Entry 6W1Y (electron microscopy, 3.35 A resolution); this record covers chains D and E of the 5 polymer chains in the assembly.

[Chain D (and E)]
Molecule: 5-hydroxytryptamine receptor 3A
Source organism: Mus musculus
Notes: chain E of this document is another copy of the same molecule, construct and numbering; everything in this record applies to it too
UniProt: Q8K1F4 (Q8K1F4_MOUSE); the author numbering skips numbers that UniProt does not, so the offset changes along the chain: 7-334 = UniProt 34-361; 341-462 = UniProt 362-483
Sequence (450 residues; row label = number of the first residue in the row; note: 6 numbers in that range are skipped by the numbering (no residue carries them; nothing is unmodelled there)):
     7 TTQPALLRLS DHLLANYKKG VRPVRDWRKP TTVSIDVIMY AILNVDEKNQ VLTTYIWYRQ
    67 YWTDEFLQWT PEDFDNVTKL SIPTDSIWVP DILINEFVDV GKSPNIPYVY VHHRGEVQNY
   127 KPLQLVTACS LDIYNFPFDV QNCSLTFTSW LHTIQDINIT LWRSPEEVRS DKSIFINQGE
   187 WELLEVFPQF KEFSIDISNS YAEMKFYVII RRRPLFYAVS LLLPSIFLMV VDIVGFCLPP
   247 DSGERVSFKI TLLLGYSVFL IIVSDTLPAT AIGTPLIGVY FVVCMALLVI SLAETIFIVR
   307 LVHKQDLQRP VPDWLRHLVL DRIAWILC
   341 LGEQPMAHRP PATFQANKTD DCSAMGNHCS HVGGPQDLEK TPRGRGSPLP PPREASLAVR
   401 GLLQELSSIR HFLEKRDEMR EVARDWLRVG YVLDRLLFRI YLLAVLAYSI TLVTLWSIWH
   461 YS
Unresolved in the structure: 341-396
Disulfides: Cys135-Cys149
Glycans and other covalent adducts: N-acetylglucosamine (NAG) linked to Asn148
Small-molecule neighbours:
  - Aloxi (O7B; (3AS)-2-[(3S)-1-azabicyclo[2.2.2]octan-3-yl]-3A,4,5,6-tetrahydro-3H-benzo[de]isoquinolin-1-one), molecule 1: Asp42, Ile44, Trp63, Tyr64, Arg65, Tyr126
  - Aloxi (O7B), molecule 2: Asn101, Trp156, Phe199, Ile201, Tyr207
Reported in the primary citation:
  - post-translational modification sites: Asn82, Asn148, Asn164
  - binding site for Aloxi: Ile44, Trp63, Tyr64, Arg65, Asn101, Tyr126, Trp156, Phe199, Ile201, Tyr207
  - binding site for Aloxi: Asp42, Arg169 (from molecular simulation)
  - mutagenesis - R65A (13.79 +/- 0.50 uM): decreased signaling

[How chain D and chain E interact]
Residue-residue contacts - 72 pairs, chain D then chain E:
  Pro10(D) - Arg31(E)
  Leu12(D) - Val27(E)  hydrophobic
  Leu12(D) - Trp33(E)  hydrophobic
  Leu13(D) - Val27(E)  hydrophobic
  Leu13(D) - Phe72(E)  hydrophobic
  Asp17(D) - Lys24(E)  salt bridge
  Tyr46(D) - Asn101(E)
  Tyr46(D) - Glu102(E)
  Leu49(D) - Asn55(E)
  Tyr61(D) - Phe103(E)
  Tyr61(D) - Val104(E)
  Asp81(D) - Trp33(E)  hydrogen bond
  Asp81(D) - Arg34(E)  salt bridge
  Asn82(D) - Trp33(E)
  Val83(D) - Trp33(E)
  Ser87(D) - His158(E)  hydrogen bond
  Pro89(D) - Gly26(E)
  Lys108(D) - Asp105(E)
  Lys108(D) - Val106(E)
  Ser109(D) - Val106(E)
  Pro110(D) - Leu99(E)  hydrophobic
  Pro110(D) - Phe103(E)  hydrophobic
  Pro110(D) - Val106(E)
  Ile112(D) - Leu99(E)  hydrophobic
  Ile112(D) - Trp156(E)
  Tyr114(D) - Trp94(E)  hydrogen bond
  Tyr114(D) - Val95(E)  hydrogen bond (side chain-backbone)
  Tyr114(D) - Asp97(E)
  Tyr114(D) - Leu157(E)
  Val115(D) - Leu157(E)
  Tyr116(D) - Leu157(E)
  Tyr116(D) - His158(E)
  Tyr116(D) - Thr159(E)  hydrogen bond (side chain-backbone)
  Tyr126(D) - Trp156(E)
  Tyr126(D) - Leu157(E)  hydrophobic
  Pro128(D) - Trp156(E)
  Gln130(D) - Val104(E)
  Gln130(D) - Asp105(E)
  Gln184(D) - Gln56(E)
  Gln184(D) - Ser136(E)
  Gln184(D) - Ala277(E)
  Phe222(D) - Thr276(E)
  Phe222(D) - Ala277(E)
  Phe233(D) - Met291(E)  hydrophobic
  Phe233(D) - Val295(E)  hydrophobic
  Val240(D) - Ala299(E)  hydrophobic
  Val240(D) - Ile302(E)
  Cys243(D) - Ile302(E)  hydrophobic
  Cys243(D) - Arg306(E)  hydrogen bond (backbone-side chain)
  Leu244(D) - Ile302(E)  hydrophobic
  Asp247(D) - His309(E)  salt bridge
  Ser248(D) - His309(E)  hydrogen bond
  Glu250(D) - Val252(E)
  Glu250(D) - Val305(E)
  Phe254(D) - Ile256(E)  hydrophobic
  Thr257(D) - Ile256(E)
  Gly261(D) - Leu260(E)
  Ile268(D) - Ile267(E)  hydrophobic
  Val399(D) - Ala398(E)  hydrophobic
  Leu406(D) - Leu406(E)  hydrophobic
  Leu406(D) - Ile409(E)  hydrophobic
  Ser407(D) - Glu405(E)
  Arg410(D) - Glu405(E)  salt bridge
  Arg410(D) - Ser408(E)
  Leu413(D) - Phe412(E)  hydrophobic
  Leu413(D) - Leu413(E)  hydrophobic
  Glu414(D) - Phe412(E)
  Asp417(D) - Phe412(E)
  Arg420(D) - Arg416(E)
  Arg424(D) - Asp312(E)  salt bridge
  Leu427(D) - Asp312(E)
  Tyr431(D) - Gln311(E)  hydrogen bond
Also at the interface, not in a pair above, chain D (55 interface residues in all): Ala11, Trp63, Lys85, Pro113, Lys127, Ile182, Pro245, Phe265, Leu403
Also at the interface, not in a pair above, chain E (58 interface residues in all): Val30, Asp32, Val57, Lys108, Asp162, Asn205, Ala275, Leu298, Lys310, Leu402, Lys415

[Summary]
The interface between chain D and chain E involves 55 residues on one side and 58 on the other; the contacts
include 8 hydrogen bonds and 5 salt bridges. Polar pairs include Asp17(D)-Lys24(E), Asp81(D)-Arg34(E) and
Asp247(D)-His309(E). The paper reports a binding site for Aloxi at Ile44(D), Trp63(D) and Tyr64(D) among
others; R65A of chain D reduces signaling.
Both chains are 5-hydroxytryptamine receptor 3A (Mus musculus). Entry 6W1Y (Cryo-EM structure of 5HT3A
receptor in presence of Palonosetron) was determined by electron microscopy (same publication as 6W1J and
6W1M).
